PDB entry 9BPG | electron microscopy, 3.30 A resolution | chains K and Q of the 19 polymer chains in the assembly

[Chain K]
Name: ATP synthase subunit b
Source organism: Artemia franciscana
Chain sequence (265 residues; each row starts with the number of its first residue; numbers below 1 keep their minus sign (Met-56 is residue -56)):
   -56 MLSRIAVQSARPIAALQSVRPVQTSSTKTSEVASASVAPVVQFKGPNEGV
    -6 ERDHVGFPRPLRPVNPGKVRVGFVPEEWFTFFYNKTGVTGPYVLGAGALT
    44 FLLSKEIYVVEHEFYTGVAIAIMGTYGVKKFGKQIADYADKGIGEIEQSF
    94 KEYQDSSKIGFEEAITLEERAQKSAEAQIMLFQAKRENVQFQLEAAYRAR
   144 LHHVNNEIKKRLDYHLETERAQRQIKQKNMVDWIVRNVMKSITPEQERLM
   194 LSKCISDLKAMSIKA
Unresolved in the structure: -56 to 0, 133-208

[Chain Q]
Name: ATP synthase protein 8
Source organism: Artemia franciscana
UniProtKB: Q37707 (ATP8_ARTSF); residue numbers follow UniProt; this construct covers 1-53
Chain sequence (53 residues; numbered 1 to 53; the number before each row is that of its first residue):
     1 MPQMMPLPWIMVFLVSMALLWAIMTMVFFLYQPRSVSSAKGFSDRTVYLN
    51 WKW
Unresolved in the structure: 1-7

[Chain K / chain Q interface]
Contacting residue pairs (29; chain K residue first):
  Ile89(K) with Gln32(Q); Arg34(Q)
  Phe93(K) with Pro33(Q); Arg34(Q); Ser35(Q)
  Tyr96(K) with Ser35(Q); Ser37(Q); Ser38(Q)
  Ser99(K) with Ser38(Q), hydrogen bond
  Ser100(K) with Ala39(Q)
  Gly103(K) with Ala39(Q)
  Phe104(K) with Ala39(Q), hydrophobic; Phe42(Q), hydrophobic
  Leu110(K) with Phe42(Q); Ser43(Q); Thr46(Q); Tyr48(Q)
  Arg113(K) with Tyr48(Q)
  Ala114(K) with Val47(Q); Tyr48(Q)
  Ser117(K) with Trp51(Q)
  Ala120(K) with Trp51(Q)
  Gln121(K) with Asn50(Q), hydrogen bond (side chain-backbone); Trp51(Q)
  Leu124(K) with Trp51(Q), hydrophobic; Lys52(Q); Trp53(Q), hydrophobic
  Phe125(K) with Lys52(Q)
  Lys128(K) with Trp53(Q), hydrogen bond (side chain-backbone)
Other interface residues (no listed pair), chain K (20 interface residues in all): Ser92, Glu95, Ala107, Glu111
Other interface residues (no listed pair), chain Q (19 interface residues in all): Val36, Arg45, Leu49

[Summary]
20 residues of chain K and 19 residues of chain Q are in contact, with 3 hydrogen bonds. Polar contacts
include Ser99(K)-Ser38(Q), Gln121(K)-Asn50(Q) and Lys128(K)-Trp53(Q).
Here chain K is ATP synthase subunit b and chain Q is ATP synthase protein 8, both from Artemia franciscana.
Entry 9BPG (Artemia franciscana ATP synthase FO domain, state 1, pH 7.0) was determined by electron
microscopy, deposited together with 9B0X and 9B3J.
